PDB entry 6E6H | X-ray diffraction, 1.99 A resolution | chain A

# Chain A
Name: GTPase NRas
Source organism: Homo sapiens
Reference sequence: P01111 (RASN_HUMAN); residue numbers follow UniProt; this construct covers 1-166
Chain sequence (166 residues; numbered 1 to 166; the number before each row is that of its first residue):
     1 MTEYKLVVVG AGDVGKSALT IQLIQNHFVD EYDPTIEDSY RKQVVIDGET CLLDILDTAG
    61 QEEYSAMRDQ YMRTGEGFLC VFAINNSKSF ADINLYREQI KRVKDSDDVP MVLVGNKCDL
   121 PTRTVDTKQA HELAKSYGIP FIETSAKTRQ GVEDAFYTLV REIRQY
Unresolved in the structure: 59-70
Construct notes: engineered mutation Asp13 (Gly in P01111)
Ion coordination: Mg2+: Ser17 (together with GMP-PNP)
Residues lining bound ligands: GMP-PNP (GNP; phosphoaminophosphonic acid-guanylate ester): Ala11, Gly12, Asp13, Val14, Gly15, Lys16, Ser17, Ala18, Phe28, Val29, Asp30, Glu31, Asn116, Lys117, Asp119, Leu120, Ser145, Ala146, Lys147
UniProt features mapped onto this chain:
  - region: Tyr166 (Hypervariable region)
  - motif: Tyr32 to Tyr40 (Effector region)
  - binding site (GTP): Gly10 to Gly12, Val14 to Ala18, Val29, Asp30, Asp57 to Gln61, Asn116 to Asp119
  - modified residue: Ser89 (Phosphoserine)
  - glycosylation: Thr35 (Microbial infection: O-linked (Glc) threonine)
  - natural variant: Gly12 (G12C: In leukemia; G12D: In KNEN and JMML), Asp13 (G13D: In RALD and JMML; this construct carries the variant), Pro34 (P34L: In KNEN), Thr50 (T50I: In NS6), Gly60 (G60E: In NS6), Gln61 (Q61K: In CMNS and NCMS; Q61R: In CMNS, NCMS, KNEN and NMTC2)
  - mutagenesis: Ser89 (S89A: Abolished phosphorylation by STK19), Arg164 (R164A: Loss of GTP-binding activity)
From the paper describing this entry:
  - conformationally variable residues (side-chain flip): Tyr32
  - contacts within the chain: Asp38-Asp57 (backbone contact)
  - mutagenesis - G13D: decreased binding to Raf-RBD

# Summary
Bound to chain A: GMP-PNP. Curated annotation (UniProt) lists 19 GTP-binding residues and 2 mutagenesis sites.
The paper reports that G13D reduces binding to Raf-RBD; conformational variability at Tyr32.
Chain A is GTPase NRas (Homo sapiens); the structure, NRAS G13D bound to GppNHp (N13GNP), was determined by
X-ray diffraction (same publication as 6E6C, 6E6F, 6E6G, 6E6P and 6DZH).
